Entry 7RDX (electron microscopy, 3.10 A resolution); this record covers chains B and T of the 8 polymer chains in the assembly.

[Chain B]
Molecule: Non-structural protein 8
Source organism: Severe acute respiratory syndrome coronavirus 2
Reference sequence: P0DTD1 (R1AB_SARS2); residues 1-198 here correspond to UniProt positions 3943-4140 (UniProt number = residue number + 3942)
Chain sequence (199 residues; each row starts with the number of its first residue; numbering starts at 0):
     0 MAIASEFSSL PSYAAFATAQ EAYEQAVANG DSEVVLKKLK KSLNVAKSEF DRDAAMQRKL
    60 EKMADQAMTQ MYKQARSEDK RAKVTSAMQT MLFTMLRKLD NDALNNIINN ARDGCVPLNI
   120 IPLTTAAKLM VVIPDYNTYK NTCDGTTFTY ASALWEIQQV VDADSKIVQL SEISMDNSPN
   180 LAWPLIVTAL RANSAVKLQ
Disordered / not traced: 0-5, 192-198
Differences from the reference sequence: initiating methionine (0)
Curated features (UniProtKB/Swiss-Prot):
  - site: Gln198 (Cleavage)

[Chain T]
Molecule: Template RNA
Sequence (55 nucleotides; each row starts with the number of its first residue):
     1 CUAUCCCCAU GUGAUUUUAA UAGCUUCUUA GGAGAAUGAC GUAGCAUGCU ACGCG
Disordered / not traced: 1-8, 55

[Interface between chain B and chain T]
Pairs across the interface (8):
  Lys40(B) - U42(T)  phosphate contact
  Lys40(B) - A43(T)  salt bridge to the phosphate
  Asn43(B) - G41(T)  hydrogen bond to the phosphate
  Asn43(B) - U42(T)  hydrogen bond to the phosphate
  Val44(B) - U42(T)  sugar contact
  Ser47(B) - G41(T)  hydrogen bond to the sugar
  Lys61(B) - G31(T)  salt bridge to the phosphate
  Lys61(B) - G32(T)  phosphate contact
Other interface residues (no listed pair), chain B (6 interface residues in all): Lys58

[Summary]
The interface between chain B and chain T involves 6 residues on one side and 5 on the other; the contacts
include 3 hydrogen bonds and 2 salt bridges. Among the polar pairs are Ser47(B)-G41(T), Asn43(B)-G41(T) and
Asn43(B)-U42(T).
Chain B is Non-structural protein 8 (Severe acute respiratory syndrome coronavirus 2) and chain T is Template
RNA; the structure, SARS-CoV-2 replication-transcription complex bound to nsp13 helicase - nsp13(2)-RTC - open
class, was determined by electron microscopy, deposited together with 7RDY, 7RDZ, 7RE0, 7RE1, 7RE2 and 7RE3.
